PDB entry 3GPT | X-ray diffraction, 2.41 A resolution | chains A and B of the 28 polymer chains in the assembly

== Chain A ==
Name: Proteasome component Y7
Organism: Saccharomyces cerevisiae
Notes: EC 3.4.25.1
UniProtKB: P23639 (PSA2_YEAST); the construct lacks a stretch of the UniProt sequence and is renumbered around it, so the offset changes along the chain: 4-102 = UniProt 1-99; 103-147 = UniProt 101-145; 148-200 = UniProt 147-199; 202-209 = UniProt 200-207; 2 more segments
Amino-acid sequence (250 residues; each row starts with the number of its first residue; note: 1 number in that range is skipped by the numbering (no residue carries it; nothing is unmodelled there); a row labelled like 21A-21B holds insertion residues (21A, then the next letters in order)):
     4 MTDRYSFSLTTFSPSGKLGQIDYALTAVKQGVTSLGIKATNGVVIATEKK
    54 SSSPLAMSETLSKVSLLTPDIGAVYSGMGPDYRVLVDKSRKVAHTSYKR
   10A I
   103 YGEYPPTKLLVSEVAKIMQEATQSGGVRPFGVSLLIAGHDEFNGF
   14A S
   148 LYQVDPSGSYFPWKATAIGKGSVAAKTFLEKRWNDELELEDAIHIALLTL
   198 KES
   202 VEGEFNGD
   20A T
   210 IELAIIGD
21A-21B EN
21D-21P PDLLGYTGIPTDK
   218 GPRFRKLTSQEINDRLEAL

== Chain B ==
Name: Proteasome component Y13
Organism: Saccharomyces cerevisiae
Notes: EC 3.4.25.1; fragment: sequence database residues 2-245
UniProtKB: P23638 (PSA4_YEAST); the construct lacks a stretch of the UniProt sequence and is renumbered around it, so the offset changes along the chain: 4-63 = UniProt 2-61; 64-144 = UniProt 63-143; 145-200 = UniProt 145-200; 202-204 = UniProt 201-203; 2 more segments
Amino-acid sequence (244 residues; each row starts with the number of its first residue; note: 1 number in that range is skipped by the numbering (no residue carries it; nothing is unmodelled there); a row labelled like 20A-20B holds insertion residues (20A, then the next letters in order)):
     4 GSRRYDSRTTIFSPEGRLYQVEYALESISHAGTAIGIMASDGIVLAAERK
    54 VTSTLLEQDT
   63A S
    64 TEKLYKLNDKIAVAVAGLTADAEILINTARIHAQNYLKTYNEDIPVEILV
   114 RRLSDIKQGYTQHGGLRPFGVSFIYAGYDDR
   14A Y
   145 GYQLYTSNPSGNYTGWKAISVGANTSAAQTLLQMDYKDDMKVDDAIELAL
   195 KTLSKT
   202 TDS
20A-20B SA
   205 LTYDRLEFATIR
21A-21B KG
   217 AN
21C-21D DG
   219 E
   21E V
   220 YQKIFKPQEIKDILVKTGIT

== How chain A and chain B interact ==
Contacting residue pairs - 67 pairs, chain A then chain B:
  Arg7(A) with Ser5(B)
  Tyr8(A) with Ser5(B); Tyr8(B)
  Ser9(A) with Gly127(B); Leu129(B)
  Phe10(A) with Ser5(B); Tyr8(B); Asp9(B); Gly128(B)
  Ser11(A) with Gly128(B), hydrogen bond (backbone-backbone); Leu129(B); Arg130(B), hydrogen bond (side chain-backbone)
  Thr13(A) with Arg130(B)
  Thr14(A) with Ser10(B); Thr12(B); Gln23(B)
  Phe15(A) with Gln23(B); Tyr26(B); Ala27(B), hydrophobic; Ser30(B); Arg130(B); Pro131(B); Gly133(B)
  Ser16(A) with Tyr26(B)
  Pro17(A) with Tyr26(B), hydrophobic; Glu29(B)
  Ser18(A) with Glu29(B); His33(B)
  Gly19(A) with Tyr26(B); Glu29(B); Ser30(B), hydrogen bond (backbone-side chain)
  Lys41(A) with Glu60(B), salt bridge
  Ser114(A) with Glu86(B)
  Lys118(A) with Ile87(B)
  Gln121(A) with Ala83(B); Asp84(B), hydrogen bond; Ile87(B); Arg130(B)
  Thr124(A) with Arg130(B), hydrogen bond (backbone-side chain)
  Gln125(A) with Tyr123(B); Leu129(B); Arg130(B), hydrogen bond (side chain-backbone); Pro131(B); Phe132(B)
  Gly127(A) with Leu129(B)
  Tyr149(A) with Thr63(B)
  Ser154(A) with Ala83(B)
  Gly155(A) with Ala83(B)
  Ser156(A) with Thr82(B); Ala83(B)
  Tyr157(A) with Glu86(B), hydrogen bond
  Pro159(A) with Leu59(B); Glu60(B), hydrogen bond (backbone-backbone); Thr63(B); Ser63A(B)
  Trp160(A) with Ser56(B); Leu58(B); Leu59(B); Glu60(B)
  Lys161(A) with Thr57(B); Leu58(B), hydrogen bond (backbone-backbone); Leu59(B); Glu60(B)
  Ala162(A) with Leu58(B)
  Lys173(A) with Leu58(B)
  Glu177(A) with Thr57(B), hydrogen bond; Leu58(B)
Also at the interface, not in a pair above, chain A (35 interface residues in all): Leu21, Ser126, Phe158, Leu176, Trp180
Also at the interface, not in a pair above, chain B (32 interface residues in all): Leu81

== In short ==
35 residues of chain A face 32 of chain B across their interface; the contacts include 10 hydrogen bonds and 1
salt bridge. Polar contacts include Lys41(A)-Glu60(B), Ser11(A)-Arg130(B) and Gly19(A)-Ser30(B).
Here chain A is Proteasome component Y7 and chain B is Proteasome component Y13, both from Saccharomyces
cerevisiae. Entry 3GPT (Crystal structure of the yeast 20S proteasome in complex with Salinosporamide
derivatives: slow substrate ligand) was determined by X-ray diffraction together with 3GPW and 3HYE from the
same study.
